PDB entry 7Z43 | X-ray diffraction, 3.12 A resolution | chains CCC and MaM of the 8 polymer chains in the assembly

== Chain CCC ==
Molecule: Polymerase basic protein 2
Organism: Influenza B virus
Reference sequence: Q5V8X3 (Q5V8X3_9INFB); residues 1-770 here = UniProt positions 1-770
Amino-acid sequence (798 residues; row label = number of the first residue in the row; numbers below 1 keep their minus sign (Gly-8 is residue -8)):
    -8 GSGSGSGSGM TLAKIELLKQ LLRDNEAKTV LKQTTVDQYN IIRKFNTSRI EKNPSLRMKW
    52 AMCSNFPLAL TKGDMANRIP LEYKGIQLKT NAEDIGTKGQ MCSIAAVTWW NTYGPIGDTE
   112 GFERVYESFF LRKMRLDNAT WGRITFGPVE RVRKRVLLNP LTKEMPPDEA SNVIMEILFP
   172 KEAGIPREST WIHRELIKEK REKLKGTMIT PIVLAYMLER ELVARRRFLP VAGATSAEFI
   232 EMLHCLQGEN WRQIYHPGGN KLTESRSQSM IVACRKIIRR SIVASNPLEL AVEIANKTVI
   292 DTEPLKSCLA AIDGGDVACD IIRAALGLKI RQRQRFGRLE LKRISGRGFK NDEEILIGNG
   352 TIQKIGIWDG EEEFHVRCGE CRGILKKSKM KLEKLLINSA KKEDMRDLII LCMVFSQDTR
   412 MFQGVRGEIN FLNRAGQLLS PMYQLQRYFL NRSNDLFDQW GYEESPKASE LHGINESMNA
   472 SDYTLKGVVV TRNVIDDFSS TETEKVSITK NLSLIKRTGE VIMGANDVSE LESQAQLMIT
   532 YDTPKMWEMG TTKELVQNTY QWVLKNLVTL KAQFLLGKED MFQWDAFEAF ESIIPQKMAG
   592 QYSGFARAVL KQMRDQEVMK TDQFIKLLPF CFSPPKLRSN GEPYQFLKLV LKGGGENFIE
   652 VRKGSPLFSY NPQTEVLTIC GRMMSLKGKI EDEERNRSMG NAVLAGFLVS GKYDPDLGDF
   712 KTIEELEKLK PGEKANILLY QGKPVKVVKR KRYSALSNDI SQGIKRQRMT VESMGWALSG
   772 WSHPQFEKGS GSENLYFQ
Not modelled in the structure: -8 to -1, 486-495, 742-789
Sequence notes: expression tag (-8 to 0, 771-789)
Small-molecule neighbours: IC5 ([(2R,3S,4R,5R)-5-(2-azanyl-7-methyl-6-oxidanylidene-1H-purin-9-yl)-3,4-bis(oxidanyl)oxolan-2-yl]methyl phosphono hydrogen phosphate): Gln325, Arg326, Phe327, Arg334, Gly339, Lys341, Trp359, Glu363, Phe365, Lys378, Phe406, Gln408, Met433, Tyr434, Ser520

== Chain MaM ==
Molecule: 13-nt RNA strand
Sequence (13 nucleotides; each row starts with the number of its first residue):
     1 AAUCUAUAAU AGC
Not modelled in the structure: 6-13
Covalently attached groups: compound IC5 linked to A1

== How chain CCC and chain MaM interact ==
Residue-residue contacts (22; chain CCC residue first):
  Arg146(CCC) - C4(MaM)  salt bridge to the phosphate
  Arg146(CCC) - U5(MaM)  salt bridge to the phosphate
  Glu155(CCC) - C4(MaM)  base contact
  Arg217(CCC) - C4(MaM)  hydrogen bond to the base
  Glu255(CCC) - A1(MaM)  base contact
  Ser258(CCC) - A1(MaM)  hydrogen bond to the base
  Gln259(CCC) - A1(MaM)  hydrogen bond to the sugar
  Gln259(CCC) - A2(MaM)  phosphate contact
  Ile262(CCC) - A1(MaM)  base contact
  Arg266(CCC) - A1(MaM)  salt bridge to the phosphate
  Gly306(CCC) - A1(MaM)  base contact
  Arg326(CCC) - A1(MaM)  base contact
  Leu430(CCC) - U3(MaM)  sugar contact
  Ser431(CCC) - A2(MaM)  sugar contact
  Tyr434(CCC) - A1(MaM)  sugar contact
  Tyr434(CCC) - A2(MaM)  base contact
  Gln435(CCC) - U3(MaM)  hydrogen bond to the sugar
  Arg438(CCC) - U3(MaM)  hydrogen bond to the sugar
  Arg438(CCC) - C4(MaM)  hydrogen bond to the sugar
  Ser520(CCC) - A1(MaM)  hydrogen bond to the phosphate
  Leu522(CCC) - A1(MaM)  phosphate contact
  Ser524(CCC) - A2(MaM)  hydrogen bond to the phosphate
Other interface residues (no listed pair), chain CCC (21 interface residues in all): Lys145, Gly305, Gly328

== Overview ==
21 residues of chain CCC face 5 of chain MaM across their interface; the contacts include 8 hydrogen bonds and
3 salt bridges. Polar pairs include Arg217(CCC)-C4(MaM), Ser258(CCC)-A1(MaM) and Gln259(CCC)-A1(MaM). Chain
CCC binds compound IC5. Compound IC5 is covalently linked to A1(MaM).
Chain CCC is Polymerase basic protein 2 (Influenza B virus) and chain MaM is a 13-nt RNA strand; the
structure, Influenza B polymerase with Pol II pSer5 CTD peptide mimic bound in site 1B and 2B, was determined
by X-ray diffraction, deposited together with 7Z42.
